PDB entry 8P63 | electron microscopy, 3.70 A resolution | chains 3 and 7 of the 14 polymer chains in the assembly

# Chain 3
Name: DNA replication licensing factor MCM3
Organism: Saccharomyces cerevisiae
Notes: EC 3.6.4.12
UniProtKB: P24279 (MCM3_YEAST); residues 1-971 here = UniProt positions 1-971
Amino-acid sequence (1006 residues; numbered -34 to 971; the number before each row is that of its first residue; numbers below 1 keep their minus sign (Met-34 is residue -34)):
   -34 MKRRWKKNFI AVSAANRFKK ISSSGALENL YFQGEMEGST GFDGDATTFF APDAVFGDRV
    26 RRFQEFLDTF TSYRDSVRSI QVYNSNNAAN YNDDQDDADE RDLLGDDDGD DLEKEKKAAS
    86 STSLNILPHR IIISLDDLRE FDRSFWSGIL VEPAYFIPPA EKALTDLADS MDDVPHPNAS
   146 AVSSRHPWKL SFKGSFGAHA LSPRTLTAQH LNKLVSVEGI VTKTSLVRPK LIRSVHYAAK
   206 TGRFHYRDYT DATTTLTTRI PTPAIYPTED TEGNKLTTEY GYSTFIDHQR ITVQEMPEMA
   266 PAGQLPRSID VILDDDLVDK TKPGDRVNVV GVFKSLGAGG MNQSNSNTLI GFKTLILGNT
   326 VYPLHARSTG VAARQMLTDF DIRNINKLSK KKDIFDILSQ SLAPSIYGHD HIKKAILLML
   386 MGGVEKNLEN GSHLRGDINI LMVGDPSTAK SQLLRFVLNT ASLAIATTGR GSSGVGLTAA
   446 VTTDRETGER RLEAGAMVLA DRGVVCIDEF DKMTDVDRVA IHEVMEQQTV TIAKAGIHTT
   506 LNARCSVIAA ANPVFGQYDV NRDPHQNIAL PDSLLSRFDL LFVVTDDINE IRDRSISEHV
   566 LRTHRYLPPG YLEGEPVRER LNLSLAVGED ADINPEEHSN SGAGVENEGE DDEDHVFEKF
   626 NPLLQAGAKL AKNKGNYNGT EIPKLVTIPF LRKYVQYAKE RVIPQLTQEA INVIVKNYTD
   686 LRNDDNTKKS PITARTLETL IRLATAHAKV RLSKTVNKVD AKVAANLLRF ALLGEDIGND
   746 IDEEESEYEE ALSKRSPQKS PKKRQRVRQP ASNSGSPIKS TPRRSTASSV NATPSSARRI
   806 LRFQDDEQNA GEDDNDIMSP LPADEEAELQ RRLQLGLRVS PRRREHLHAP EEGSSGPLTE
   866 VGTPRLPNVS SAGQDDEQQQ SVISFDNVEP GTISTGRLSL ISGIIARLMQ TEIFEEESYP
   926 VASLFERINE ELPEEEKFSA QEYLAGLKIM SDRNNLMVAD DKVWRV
Unresolved in the structure: -34 to 17, 57-88, 332-338, 595-629, 741-971
Differences from the reference sequence: initiating methionine (-34); expression tag (-33 to 0)
Swiss-Prot annotation at these positions:
  - motif: Ser541 to Asp544 (Arginine finger)
  - binding site (ATP): Gly409 to Ser416
  - modified residue: Ser761 (Phosphoserine), Ser777 (Phosphoserine), Ser781 (Phosphoserine), Thr868 (Phosphothreonine)
  - mutagenesis: Lys415 (K415A: No effect on MCM2-7 complex helicase activity. Loss of MCM2-7 complex helicase activity; when associated with MCM5 A-422. Reduces MCM2-7 complex helicase activity ...)

# Chain 7
Name: DNA replication licensing factor MCM7
Organism: Saccharomyces cerevisiae
Notes: EC 3.6.4.12
UniProtKB: P38132 (MCM7_YEAST); numbering as in UniProt (aligned over 1-845)
Amino-acid sequence (845 residues; numbered 1 to 845; the number before each row is that of its first residue):
     1 MSAALPSIQL PVDYNNLFNE ITDFLVTFKQ DTLSSDATRN ENEDENLDAE NIEQHLLEKG
    61 PKYMAMLQKV ANRELNSVII DLDDILQYQN EKFLQGTQAD DLVSAIQQNA NHFTELFCRA
   121 IDNNMPLPTK EIDYKDDVLD VILNQRRLRN ERMLSDRTNE IRSENLMDTT MDPPSSMNDA
   181 LREVVEDETE LFPPNLTRRY FLYFKPLSQN CARRYRKKAI SSKPLSVRQI KGDFLGQLIT
   241 VRGIITRVSD VKPAVEVIAY TCDQCGYEVF QEVNSRTFTP LSECTSEECS QNQTKGQLFM
   301 STRASKFSAF QECKIQELSQ QVPVGHIPRS LNIHVNGTLV RSLSPGDIVD VTGIFLPAPY
   361 TGFKALKAGL LTETYLEAQF VRQHKKKFAS FSLTSDVEER VMELITSGDV YNRLAKSIAP
   421 EIYGNLDVKK ALLLLLVGGV DKRVGDGMKI RGDINVCLMG DPGVAKSQLL KAICKISPRG
   481 VYTTGKGSSG VGLTAAVMKD PVTDEMILEG GALVLADNGI CCIDEFDKMD ESDRTAIHEV
   541 MEQQTISISK AGINTTLNAR TSILAAANPL YGRYNPRLSP LDNINLPAAL LSRFDILFLM
   601 LDIPSRDDDE KLAEHVTYVH MHNKQPDLDF TPVEPSKMRE YIAYAKTKRP VMSEAVNDYV
   661 VQAYIRLRQD SKREMDSKFS FGQATPRTLL GIIRLSQALA KLRLADMVDI DDVEEALRLV
   721 RVSKESLYQE TNKSKEDESP TTKIFTIIKK MLQETGKNTL SYENIVKTVR LRGFTMLQLS
   781 NCIQEYSYLN VWHLINEGNT LKFVDDGTMD TDQEDSLVST PKLAPQTTAS ANVSAQDSDI
   841 DLQDA
Unresolved in the structure: 1-3, 31-58, 155-188, 729-845
Swiss-Prot annotation at these positions:
  - motif: Ser592 to Asp595 (Arginine finger)
  - binding site (ATP): Tyr423, Gly463, Ala465, Lys466, Ser467, Asn568, Arg593, Arg687
  - modified residue: Thr811 (Phosphothreonine), Ser819 (Phosphoserine), Ser838 (Phosphoserine)
  - mutagenesis: Lys466 (K466A: Loss of MCM2-7 complex helicase activity)

# Chain 3 / chain 7 interface
Contacting residue pairs - 81 pairs, chain 3 then chain 7:
  Ala54(3) - Arg216(7)
  Asn55(3) - Lys218(7)  hydrogen bond (backbone-side chain)
  Tyr56(3) - Ala212(7)
  Tyr56(3) - Arg213(7)
  Tyr56(3) - Tyr215(7)  hydrogen bond (side chain-backbone)
  Tyr56(3) - Arg216(7)
  Tyr56(3) - Lys218(7)
  Ala144(3) - Pro11(7)
  Ser145(3) - Gln108(7)
  Leu191(3) - Arg329(7)
  Arg193(3) - Leu371(7)
  Arg193(3) - Glu373(7)  salt bridge
  Pro194(3) - Leu371(7)
  Pro194(3) - Thr372(7)  hydrogen bond (backbone-backbone)
  Lys195(3) - Leu370(7)
  Leu196(3) - Leu370(7)  hydrogen bond (backbone-backbone)
  Tyr202(3) - Tyr14(7)
  Phe209(3) - Ser7(7)
  Phe209(3) - Ile8(7)  hydrogen bond (backbone-backbone)
  Phe209(3) - Leu10(7)  hydrophobic
  Phe209(3) - Val12(7)
  Phe209(3) - Tyr14(7)  hydrophobic
  His210(3) - Leu5(7)
  His210(3) - Pro6(7)
  His210(3) - Ser7(7)  hydrogen bond
  Tyr211(3) - Pro6(7)  hydrogen bond (backbone-backbone)
  Tyr211(3) - Ile8(7)  hydrophobic
  Tyr214(3) - Leu370(7)  hydrophobic
  Ala229(3) - Gly369(7)
  Thr236(3) - Ala4(7)
  Glu244(3) - Tyr14(7)
  Glu244(3) - Asn109(7)  hydrogen bond
  Glu244(3) - His112(7)  salt bridge
  Tyr245(3) - Gln108(7)
  Tyr245(3) - Asn109(7)
  Tyr245(3) - Asn111(7)
  Tyr245(3) - Gly236(7)
  Tyr245(3) - Leu356(7)  hydrophobic
  Tyr245(3) - Pro357(7)  hydrophobic
  Gly246(3) - Gln108(7)
  Gly246(3) - Leu235(7)
  Gly246(3) - Gly236(7)
  Tyr247(3) - Val12(7)
  Phe250(3) - Gly232(7)
  Phe250(3) - Leu235(7)  hydrophobic
  Asp252(3) - Lys231(7)
  Asp252(3) - Gly232(7)  hydrogen bond (side chain-backbone)
  Asp284(3) - Arg329(7)  salt bridge
  Lys287(3) - Val324(7)
  Lys287(3) - Gly325(7)
  Lys287(3) - His326(7)
  Lys391(3) - His620(7)
  Lys391(3) - Asn623(7)
  Leu393(3) - Lys624(7)
  Asn395(3) - Glu421(7)
  Leu399(3) - His620(7)
  Thr452(3) - Tyr360(7)  hydrogen bond (backbone-side chain)
  Leu457(3) - Ile327(7)
  Ala459(3) - Ile327(7)
  Asp466(3) - Val324(7)
  Asp466(3) - Gly325(7)
  Gly501(3) - Arg247(7)  hydrogen bond (backbone-side chain)
  Thr504(3) - Gln316(7)
  Thr504(3) - Pro328(7)
  Thr505(3) - Ser319(7)  hydrogen bond
  Leu506(3) - Pro328(7)
  Asn507(3) - Ser319(7)
  Leu671(3) - Met621(7)  hydrophobic
  Ile676(3) - Thr617(7)
  Ile676(3) - Met621(7)  hydrophobic
  Val680(3) - Ala613(7)  hydrophobic
  Tyr683(3) - Asp609(7)
  Tyr683(3) - Ala613(7)  hydrophobic
  Asp685(3) - Arg606(7)  salt bridge
  Arg687(3) - Asp602(7)  salt bridge
  Arg687(3) - Asp609(7)  salt bridge
  Asn688(3) - Pro604(7)
  Asn688(3) - Ser605(7)
  Asn688(3) - Arg606(7)
  Thr698(3) - Gly463(7)  hydrogen bond (side chain-backbone)
  Leu702(3) - Ala613(7)  hydrophobic
Interface residues without a listed pair, chain 3 (61 interface residues in all): Arg208, Asp216, Pro232, Leu241, His253, Thr286, Gly396, Glu451, Glu458, Val463, Arg509, Thr684, Arg700, Ile706
Interface residues without a listed pair, chain 7 (59 interface residues in all): Asp233, Thr374, Pro462, Asp500, Glu610, Val616, Gln625

# Summary
The interface between chain 3 and chain 7 involves 61 residues on one side and 59 on the other, with 13
hydrogen bonds and 6 salt bridges. Polar pairs include Arg193(3)-Glu373(7), Glu244(3)-His112(7) and
Asp284(3)-Arg329(7).
Chain 3 is DNA replication licensing factor MCM3 and chain 7 is DNA replication licensing factor MCM7, both
from Saccharomyces cerevisiae; the structure, S. cerevisiae consensus-sCMGE on ssDNA after DNA replication
initiation, was determined by electron microscopy (same publication as 8P5E and 8P62).
